7EQ1 - chains A and B of the 5 polymer chains in the assembly; structure by electron microscopy, 3.30 A resolution.

# Chain A
Protein: Gs protein alpha subunit
From: Bos taurus
Amino-acid sequence (361 residues; row label = number of the first residue in the row; note: 33 numbers in that range are skipped by the numbering (no residue carries them; nothing is unmodelled there)):
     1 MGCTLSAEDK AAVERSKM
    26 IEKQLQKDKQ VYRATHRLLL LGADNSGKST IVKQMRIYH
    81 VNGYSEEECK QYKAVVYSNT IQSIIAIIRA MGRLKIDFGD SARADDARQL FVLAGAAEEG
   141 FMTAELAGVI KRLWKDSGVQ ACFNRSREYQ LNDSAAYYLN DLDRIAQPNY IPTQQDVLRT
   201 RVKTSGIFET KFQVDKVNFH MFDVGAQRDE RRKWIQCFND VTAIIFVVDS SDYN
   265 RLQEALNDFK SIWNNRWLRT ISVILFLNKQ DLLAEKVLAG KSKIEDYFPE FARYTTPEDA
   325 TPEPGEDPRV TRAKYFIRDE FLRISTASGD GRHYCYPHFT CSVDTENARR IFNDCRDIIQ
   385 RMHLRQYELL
Not modelled in the structure: 1-2, 81-201, 394

# Chain B
Protein: Guanine nucleotide-binding protein G(I)/G(S)/G(T) subunit beta-1
From: Rattus norvegicus
UniProtKB: P54311 (GBB1_RAT); numbering as in UniProt (aligned over 2-340)
Amino-acid sequence (345 residues; each row starts with the number of its first residue; numbers below 1 keep their minus sign (Met-4 is residue -4)):
    -4 MGSLLQSELD QLRQEAEQLK NQIRDARKAC ADATLSQITN NIDPVGRIQM RTRRTLRGHL
    56 AKIYAMHWGT DSRLLVSASQ DGKLIIWDSY TTNKVHAIPL RSSWVMTCAY APSGNYVACG
   116 GLDNICSIYN LKTREGNVRV SRELAGHTGY LSCCRFLDDN QIVTSSGDTT CALWDIETGQ
   176 QTTTFTGHTG DVMSLSLAPD TRLFVSGACD ASAKLWDVRE GMCRQTFTGH ESDINAICFF
   236 PNGNAFATGS DDATCRLFDL RADQELMTYS HDNIICGITS VSFSKSGRLL LAGYDDFNCN
   296 VWDALKADRA GVLAGHDNRV SCLGVTDDGM AVATGSWDSF LKIWN
Not modelled in the structure: -4 to 2
Construct notes: initiating methionine (-4); expression tag (-3 to 1)
Curated features (UniProtKB/Swiss-Prot):
  - modified residue: Ser2 (N-acetylserine), His266 (Phosphohistidine)

# How chain A and chain B interact
Pairs across the interface (61):
  Val13(A) with Asn88(B)
  Arg15(A) with Val90(B), hydrogen bond (side chain-backbone); His91(B)
  Ser16(A) with Asn88(B); Lys89(B)
  Ile26(A) with Lys89(B); Val90(B); His91(B); Ala92(B), hydrophobic
  Glu27(A) with Lys89(B), salt bridge
  Leu30(A) with Gly53(B); Leu55(B), hydrophobic; Lys78(B); Lys89(B)
  Asp33(A) with Leu55(B); Lys78(B)
  Lys34(A) with Leu55(B)
  Tyr37(A) with Ala56(B)
  Thr204(A) with Asn119(B), hydrogen bond (backbone-side chain); His142(B), hydrogen bond (side chain-backbone); Thr143(B)
  Ser205(A) with Asp118(B), hydrogen bond; Asn119(B)
  Gly206(A) with Leu117(B); Asp118(B); Asn119(B)
  Ile207(A) with Leu117(B)
  Phe222(A) with Ser98(B); Trp99(B)
  Ala226(A) with Asn119(B); Thr143(B); Gly144(B)
  Gln227(A) with Leu117(B), hydrogen bond (side chain-backbone); Asn119(B), hydrogen bond; Gly144(B); Tyr145(B), hydrogen bond (side chain-backbone)
  Arg228(A) with Gly162(B); Asp163(B); Asp186(B)
  Arg232(A) with Cys204(B); Asp228(B), salt bridge
  Lys233(A) with Tyr145(B); Asp186(B); Met188(B); Cys204(B); Asp228(B), salt bridge; Asn230(B), hydrogen bond; Asp246(B), salt bridge
  Trp234(A) with Met101(B), hydrophobic; Leu117(B), hydrophobic; Tyr145(B)
  Gln236(A) with Tyr59(B); Trp332(B)
  Cys237(A) with Tyr59(B); Gln75(B); Trp99(B); Met101(B), hydrophobic
  Phe238(A) with Trp99(B), hydrophobic
  Asn239(A) with Trp332(B)
  Asp240(A) with Lys57(B), salt bridge
  Trp281(A) with Arg314(B)
Interface residues without a listed pair, chain A (30 interface residues in all): Ala12, Arg38, Arg42, Val241
Interface residues without a listed pair, chain B (36 interface residues in all): Asp76, Ile80, Gly141, Thr164

# Overview
30 residues of chain A face 36 of chain B across their interface, with 8 hydrogen bonds and 5 salt bridges.
Polar pairs include Glu27(A)-Lys89(B), Arg232(A)-Asp228(B) and Lys233(A)-Asp228(B).
Chain A is Gs protein alpha subunit (Bos taurus) and chain B is Guanine nucleotide-binding protein
G(I)/G(S)/G(T) subunit beta-1 (Rattus norvegicus); the structure, GPR114-Gs-scFv16 complex, was determined by
electron microscopy (same publication as 7EPT).
